PDB entry 5CD4 | X-ray diffraction, 3.20 A resolution | chains H and I of the 12 polymer chains in the assembly

== Chain H ==
Protein: CRISPR system Cascade subunit CasD
From: Escherichia coli
UniProtKB: Q46898 (CAS5_ECOLI); residue numbers follow UniProt; this construct covers 1-224
Chain sequence (224 residues; numbered 1 to 224; the number before each row is that of its first residue):
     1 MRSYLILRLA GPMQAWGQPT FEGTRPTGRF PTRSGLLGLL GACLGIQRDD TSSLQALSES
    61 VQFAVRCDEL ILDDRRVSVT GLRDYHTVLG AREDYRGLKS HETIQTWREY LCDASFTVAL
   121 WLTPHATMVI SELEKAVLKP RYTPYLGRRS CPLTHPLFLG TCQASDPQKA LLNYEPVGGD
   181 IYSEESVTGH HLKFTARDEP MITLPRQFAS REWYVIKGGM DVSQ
Not modelled in the structure: 220-224

== Chain I ==
Protein: CRISPR system Cascade subunit CasA
From: Escherichia coli
UniProtKB: Q46901 (CSE1_ECOLI); residues 1-502 here = UniProt positions 1-502
Chain sequence (502 residues; each row starts with the number of its first residue):
     1 MNLLIDNWIP VRPRNGGKVQ IINLQSLYCS RDQWRLSLPR DDMELAALAL LVCIGQIIAP
    61 AKDDVEFRHR IMNPLTEDEF QQLIAPWIDM FYLNHAEHPF MQTKGVKAND VTPMEKLLAG
   121 VSGATNCAFV NQPGQGEALC GGCTAIALFN QANQAPGFGG GFKSGLRGGT PVTTFVRGID
   181 LRSTVLLNVL TLPRLQKQFP NESHTENQPT WIKPIKSNES IPASSIGFVR GLFWQPAHIE
   241 LCDPIGIGKC SCCGQESNLR YTGFLKEKFT FTVNGLWPHP HSPCLVTVKK GEVEEKFLAF
   301 TTSAPSWTQI SRVVVDKIIQ NENGNRVAAV VNQFRNIAPQ SPLELIMGGY RNNQASILER
   361 RHDVLMFNQG WQQYGNVINE IVTVGLGYKT ALRKALYTFA EGFKNKDFKG AGVSVHETAE
   421 RHFYRQSELL IPDVLANVNF SQADEVIADL RDKLHQLCEM LFNQSVAPYA HHPKLISTLA
   481 LARATLYKHL RELKPQGGPS NG
Not modelled in the structure: 322, 496-502
Curated features (UniProtKB/Swiss-Prot):
  - mutagenesis: Phe129 (F129A: 80% increase in phage sensitivity; 500-fold decrease in affinity for target dsDNA), Val130 (V130A: 20% increase in phage sensitivity; no change in binding of target dsDNA), Asn131 (N131A: 45% increase in phage sensitivity; 60-fold decrease in affinity for target dsDNA)
Metal / ion sites: Zn2+: Cys140, Cys143, Cys250, Cys253
What the authors report for this chain:
  - binding site for crRNA: Phe129, Val130, Asn131

== How chain H and chain I interact ==
Pairs across the interface (47; chain H residue first):
  Phe21(H) - Arg40(I)
  Phe21(H) - Gly120(I)
  Phe21(H) - Asn131(I)  hydrogen bond (backbone-side chain)
  Phe21(H) - Gln135(I)
  Phe21(H) - Arg360(I)
  Glu22(H) - Val130(I)
  Glu22(H) - Ile357(I)
  Glu22(H) - Leu358(I)
  Glu22(H) - Arg360(I)  salt bridge
  Gly23(H) - Asn126(I)
  Arg25(H) - Val130(I)  hydrogen bond (side chain-backbone)
  Arg25(H) - Asn131(I)
  Arg29(H) - Arg425(I)
  Thr80(H) - His422(I)
  Gly81(H) - His422(I)
  Gly81(H) - Arg425(I)  hydrogen bond (backbone-side chain)
  Leu82(H) - Arg425(I)
  Arg83(H) - Arg421(I)
  Val88(H) - Phe129(I)  hydrophobic
  Ala91(H) - Phe129(I)  hydrophobic
  Arg92(H) - Ala128(I)  hydrogen bond (side chain-backbone)
  Arg92(H) - Phe129(I)  hydrogen bond (side chain-backbone)
  Glu93(H) - Ala128(I)
  Tyr95(H) - Cys127(I)
  Tyr95(H) - Ala128(I)
  Tyr95(H) - Asn131(I)  hydrogen bond (side chain-backbone)
  Tyr95(H) - Pro133(I)  hydrophobic
  His101(H) - Thr125(I)
  Ile104(H) - Thr125(I)
  Ile104(H) - Asn126(I)
  Ile104(H) - Phe129(I)  hydrophobic
  Gln105(H) - Asn126(I)
  Arg197(H) - Leu38(I)  hydrogen bond (side chain-backbone)
  Arg197(H) - Pro39(I)  hydrogen bond (side chain-backbone)
  Arg197(H) - Asp41(I)  salt bridge
  Arg197(H) - Glu44(I)  salt bridge
  Met201(H) - Pro39(I)  hydrophobic
  Thr203(H) - Lys249(I)  hydrogen bond (backbone-side chain)
  Leu204(H) - Ser251(I)
  Leu204(H) - Cys252(I)
  Leu204(H) - Gly254(I)
  Pro205(H) - Gln132(I)
  Arg206(H) - Gln132(I)
  Gln207(H) - Pro39(I)
  Gln207(H) - Gln135(I)  hydrogen bond
  Gln207(H) - Cys252(I)
  Phe208(H) - Pro39(I)
Other interface residues (no listed pair), chain H (28 interface residues in all): Thr20, Thr24, Thr106
Other interface residues (no listed pair), chain I (30 interface residues in all): Val121, Cys250, Cys253, Glu359

== In short ==
28 residues of chain H and 30 residues of chain I are in contact; the contacts include 10 hydrogen bonds and 3
salt bridges. Polar contacts include Glu22(H)-Arg360(I), Arg197(H)-Asp41(I) and Arg197(H)-Glu44(I). From
UniProt: 3 mutagenesis sites on chain I. The paper reports a binding site for crRNA at Phe129(I), Val130(I)
and Asn131(I).
Chain H is CRISPR system Cascade subunit CasD and chain I is CRISPR system Cascade subunit CasA, both from
Escherichia coli; the structure, The Type IE CRISPR Cascade complex from E. coli, with two assemblies in the
asymmetric unit ..., was determined by X-ray diffraction.
